PDB entry 6KRZ | X-ray diffraction, 3.05 A resolution | chains D and E of the 3 polymer chains in the assembly

Chain D:
Protein: The heavy chain variable domain (Antibody)
Source organism: Mus musculus
Notes: antibody fragment or engineered binder
Amino-acid sequence (119 residues; row label = number of the first residue in the row):
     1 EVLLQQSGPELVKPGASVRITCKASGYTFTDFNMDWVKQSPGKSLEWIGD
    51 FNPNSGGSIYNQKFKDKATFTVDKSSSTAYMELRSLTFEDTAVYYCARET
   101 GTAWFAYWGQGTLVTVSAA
Disulfide bonds: C22-C96

Chain E:
Protein: The light chain variable domain (Antibody)
Source organism: Mus musculus
Notes: antibody fragment or engineered binder
Amino-acid sequence (107 residues; each row starts with the number of its first residue):
     1 DIQMTQSPASLSASVGETVTITCRASGNIHNFLAWYQQKQGKSPQVLVYN
    51 AKTLADGVPSRFSGSGSGTQYSLKINSLQPEDFGSYYCQQFWSTPYTFGG
   101 GTKLEIN
Disulfide bonds: C23-C88

Chain D / chain E interface:
Pairs across the interface (29):
  Q39(D) with Q38(E), hydrogen bond; Y87(E)
  S44(D) with Y87(E); G99(E), hydrogen bond (side chain-backbone); G100(E)
  L45(D) with Y87(E), hydrophobic; F98(E)
  W47(D) with T94(E); P95(E), hydrophobic; Y96(E)
  Y95(D) with Q38(E); K42(E); S43(E)
  T102(D) with F91(E)
  A103(D) with Q89(E); F91(E); Y96(E), hydrophobic
  W104(D) with Y36(E); Y49(E), hydrophobic; F91(E), hydrophobic
  F105(D) with Y36(E), hydrogen bond (backbone-side chain); V46(E); Q89(E); F98(E), hydrophobic
  A106(D) with V46(E), hydrophobic
  W108(D) with Y36(E); S43(E); P44(E)
  G109(D) with S43(E)
Also at the interface, not in a pair above, chain D (14 interface residues in all): D35, V37
Also at the interface, not in a pair above, chain E (19 interface residues in all): F32, A34, N50

Summary:
14 residues of chain D face 19 of chain E across their interface; the contacts include 3 hydrogen bonds. Polar
contacts include Q39(D)-Q38(E), S44(D)-G99(E) and F105(D)-Y36(E).
Chain D is the heavy chain variable domain (Antibody) and chain E is the light chain variable domain
(Antibody), both from Mus musculus; the structure, Crystal structure of the human adiponectin receptor 1 D208A
mutant, was determined by X-ray diffraction, deposited together with 6KS0 and 6KS1.
